Entry 4X4H (X-ray diffraction, 2.80 A resolution); this record covers chains A and E of the 6 polymer chains in the assembly.

== Chain A ==
Protein: Regulatory protein
Source organism: Enterobacter sp. RFL1396
UniProtKB: Q8GGH0 (Q8GGH0_9ENTR); numbering as in UniProt (aligned over 1-79)
Amino-acid sequence (82 residues; row label = number of the first residue in the row; numbers below 1 keep their minus sign (Gly-2 is residue -2)):
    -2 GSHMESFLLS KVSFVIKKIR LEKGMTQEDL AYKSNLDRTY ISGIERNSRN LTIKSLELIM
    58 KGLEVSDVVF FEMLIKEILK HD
Unresolved in the structure: -2 to 1, 78-79
Sequence notes: expression tag (-2 to 0)

== Chain E ==
Molecule: 35-nt DNA strand
Sequence (35 nucleotides; row label = number of the first residue in the row):
     1 ATGTGACTTA TAGTCCGTGT GATTATAGTC AACAT

== Interface between chain A and chain E ==
Residue-residue contacts (13):
  Arg17(A) - DT2(E)  salt bridge to the phosphate
  Thr23(A) - DA1(E)  phosphate contact
  Thr23(A) - DT2(E)  phosphate contact
  Gln24(A) - DT2(E)  hydrogen bond to the phosphate
  Gln24(A) - DG3(E)  hydrogen bond to the phosphate
  Glu25(A) - DA1(E)  sugar contact
  Glu25(A) - DT2(E)  hydrogen bond to the phosphate
  Arg35(A) - DT2(E)  hydrogen bond to the base
  Arg35(A) - DG3(E)  hydrogen bond to the base
  Thr36(A) - DT4(E)  base contact
  Ser39(A) - DG3(E)  hydrogen bond to the phosphate
  Arg43(A) - DT4(E)  phosphate contact
  Thr49(A) - DA12(E)  sugar contact
Other interface residues (no listed pair), chain E (6 interface residues in all): DG5

== Summary ==
9 residues of chain A face 6 of chain E across their interface, with 6 hydrogen bonds and 1 salt bridge. Among
the polar pairs are Arg35(A)-DT2(E), Arg35(A)-DG3(E) and Gln24(A)-DT2(E).
Here chain A is Regulatory protein (Enterobacter sp. RFL1396) and chain E is a 35-nt DNA strand. Entry 4X4H
(RADIATION DAMAGE TO THE NUCLEOPROTEIN COMPLEX C.Esp1396I: DOSE (DWD) 35.7 MGy) was determined by X-ray
diffraction, deposited together with 4X4B, 4X4C, 4X4D, 4X4E, 4X4F, 4X4G and 4X4I.
